Entry 7SO4 (X-ray diffraction, 2.95 A resolution); this record covers chains A and B.

== Chain A ==
Molecule: Reverse transcriptase/ribonuclease H
Source organism: Human immunodeficiency virus type 1 group M subtype B
Notes: EC 2.7.7.49, 2.7.7.7, 3.1.26.13, 3.1.13.2
UniProt: P03366 (POL_HV1B1); residues 1-555 here correspond to UniProt positions 600-1154 (UniProt number = residue number + 599)
Chain sequence (557 residues; row label = number of the first residue in the row; numbers below 1 keep their minus sign (Met-1 is residue -1)):
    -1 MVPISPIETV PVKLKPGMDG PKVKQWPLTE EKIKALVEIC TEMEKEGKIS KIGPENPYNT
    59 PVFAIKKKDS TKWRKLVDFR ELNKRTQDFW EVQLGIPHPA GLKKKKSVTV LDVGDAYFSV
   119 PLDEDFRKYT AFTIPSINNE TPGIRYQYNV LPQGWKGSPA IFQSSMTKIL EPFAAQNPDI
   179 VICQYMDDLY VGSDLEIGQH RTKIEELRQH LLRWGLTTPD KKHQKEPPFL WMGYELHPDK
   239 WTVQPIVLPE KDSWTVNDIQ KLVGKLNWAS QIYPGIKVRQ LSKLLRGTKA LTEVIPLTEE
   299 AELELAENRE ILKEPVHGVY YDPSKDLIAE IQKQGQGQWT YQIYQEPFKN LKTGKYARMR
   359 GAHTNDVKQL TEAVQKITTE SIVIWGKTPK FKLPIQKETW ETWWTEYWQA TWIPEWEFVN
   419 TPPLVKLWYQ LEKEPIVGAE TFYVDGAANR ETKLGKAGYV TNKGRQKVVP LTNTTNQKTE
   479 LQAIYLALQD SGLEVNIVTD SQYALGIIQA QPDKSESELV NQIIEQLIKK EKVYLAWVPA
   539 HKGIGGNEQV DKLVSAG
Not modelled in the structure: 64-70, 90-92, 218-222, 553-555
Differences from the reference sequence: expression tag (-1 to 0); engineered mutation Ala172 (Lys771 in P03366), Ala173 (Lys772 in P03366), Cys181 (Tyr780 in P03366), Ser280 (Cys879 in P03366)
Curated features (UniProtKB/Swiss-Prot):
  - region: Phe227 to His235 (RT 'primer grip')
  - motif: Trp398 to Trp414 (Tryptophan repeat motif)
  - binding site (Mg(2+)): Asp110, Asp185, Asp186, Asp443, Glu478, Asp498, Asp549
  - site: Trp401 (Essential for RT p66/p51 heterodimerization), Trp414 (Essential for RT p66/p51 heterodimerization), Phe440, Tyr441 (Cleavage)
Residues lining bound ligands: M9A (5-{2-[2-(2,4-dioxo-3,4-dihydropyrimidin-1(2H)-yl)ethoxy]phenoxy}-7-fluoronaphthalene-2-carbonitrile): Pro95, Leu100, Lys101, Lys102, Lys103, Val106, Val108, Val179, Ile180, Cys181, Tyr188, Val189, Gly190, Phe227, Trp229, Leu234, His235, Pro236, Tyr318
What the authors report for this chain:
  - binding site for M9A: Tyr188, Trp229
  - catalytic residues: Asp110 (citing earlier work)

== Chain B ==
Molecule: p51 RT
Source organism: Human immunodeficiency virus type 1 group M subtype B (isolate BH10)
UniProt: P03366 (POL_HV1B1); residues 1-428 here correspond to UniProt positions 600-1027 (UniProt number = residue number + 599)
Chain sequence (428 residues; each row starts with the number of its first residue):
     1 PISPIETVPV KLKPGMDGPK VKQWPLTEEK IKALVEICTE MEKEGKISKI GPENPYNTPV
    61 FAIKKKDSTK WRKLVDFREL NKRTQDFWEV QLGIPHPAGL KKKKSVTVLD VGDAYFSVPL
   121 DEDFRKYTAF TIPSINNETP GIRYQYNVLP QGWKGSPAIF QSSMTKILEP FKKQNPDIVI
   181 YQYMDDLYVG SDLEIGQHRT KIEELRQHLL RWGLTTPDKK HQKEPPFLWM GYELHPDKWT
   241 VQPIVLPEKD SWTVNDIQKL VGKLNWASQI YPGIKVRQLS KLLRGTKALT EVIPLTEEAE
   301 LELAENREIL KEPVHGVYYD PSKDLIAEIQ KQGQGQWTYQ IYQEPFKNLK TGKYARMRGA
   361 HTNDVKQLTE AVQKITTESI VIWGKTPKFK LPIQKETWET WWTEYWQATW IPEWEFVNTP
   421 PLVKLWYQ
Not modelled in the structure: 1-4, 89-92, 213-231
Differences from the reference sequence: conflict Ser280 (Cys879 in P03366)
Curated features (UniProtKB/Swiss-Prot):
  - region: Phe227 to His235 (RT 'primer grip')
  - motif: Trp398 to Trp414 (Tryptophan repeat motif)
  - binding site (Mg(2+)): Asp110, Asp185, Asp186
  - site (Essential for RT p66/p51 heterodimerization): Trp401, Trp414

== Interface between chain A and chain B ==
Pairs across the interface (107; chain A residue first):
  Val8(A) with Glu53(B)
  Pro9(A) with Glu53(B)
  Gln85(A) with Glu53(B), hydrogen bond (side chain-backbone)
  Asp86(A) with Lys20(B), salt bridge; Pro55(B)
  Phe87(A) with Pro52(B)
  Trp88(A) with Pro52(B), hydrogen bond (backbone-backbone); Asn54(B); Pro55(B); Asn57(B); Thr131(B); Arg143(B)
  Gly93(A) with Asn137(B)
  Pro95(A) with Asn136(B); Asn137(B)
  His96(A) with Asn136(B), hydrogen bond (backbone-side chain)
  Gly99(A) with Asn136(B)
  Leu100(A) with Asn136(B); Glu138(B)
  Lys101(A) with Glu138(B), salt bridge
  Ala158(A) with Pro52(B)
  Ile159(A) with Pro52(B), hydrophobic
  Gln161(A) with Pro140(B)
  Ser162(A) with Pro52(B)
  Ile180(A) with Thr139(B)
  Cys181(A) with Glu138(B)
  Gln182(A) with Glu138(B), hydrogen bond (backbone-backbone); Pro140(B)
  Gln373(A) with Thr397(B); Thr400(B); Trp401(B), hydrogen bond
  Thr376(A) with Trp401(B)
  Ile380(A) with Pro25(B), hydrophobic; Leu26(B); Thr27(B)
  Val381(A) with Pro25(B), hydrophobic; Ile135(B); Asn136(B), hydrogen bond (backbone-backbone)
  Ile382(A) with Ile135(B); Asn136(B)
  Trp383(A) with Ile135(B)
  Gly384(A) with Thr27(B); Glu28(B), hydrogen bond (backbone-backbone); Ile135(B)
  Thr386(A) with Trp401(B)
  Trp402(A) with Lys331(B), hydrogen bond (backbone-side chain); His361(B); Asp364(B)
  Tyr405(A) with Lys331(B), hydrogen bond (backbone-side chain)
  Trp406(A) with Lys331(B); Val417(B); Asn418(B); Thr419(B); Pro420(B); Pro421(B)
  Gln407(A) with Lys331(B), hydrogen bond (backbone-side chain); Pro392(B); Ile393(B); Gln394(B), hydrogen bond; Val417(B), hydrogen bond (side chain-backbone); Asn418(B)
  Ala408(A) with Trp337(B), hydrophobic; Asp364(B); Pro392(B), hydrogen bond (backbone-backbone); Ile393(B)
  Thr409(A) with Asp364(B)
  Trp410(A) with Thr362(B); Asn363(B); Val365(B), hydrophobic; Trp401(B); Tyr405(B)
  Pro412(A) with Trp401(B), hydrophobic
  Pro433(A) with Asn255(B); Leu289(B), hydrophobic
  Val435(A) with Thr290(B)
  Thr439(A) with Lys287(B); Ala288(B); Leu289(B), hydrogen bond (side chain-backbone)
  Tyr441(A) with Val254(B); Gln258(B); Lys287(B), hydrogen bond (side chain-backbone)
  Val458(A) with Thr286(B)
  Thr459(A) with Thr286(B), hydrogen bond (backbone-side chain)
  Asn460(A) with Thr286(B); Lys287(B); Ala288(B)
  Asn494(A) with Leu289(B)
  Val496(A) with Gln258(B); Leu289(B), hydrophobic
  Leu503(A) with Leu422(B), hydrophobic
  Gly504(A) with Pro420(B)
  Tyr532(A) with Asn255(B), hydrogen bond; Leu289(B), hydrophobic
  Trp535(A) with Leu422(B), hydrophobic; Trp426(B), hydrophobic
  Val536(A) with Gln258(B)
  Pro537(A) with Gly262(B); Asn265(B)
  Lys540(A) with Asn265(B); Ser280(B), hydrogen bond (backbone-side chain)
  Gly541(A) with Ser280(B)
  Ile542(A) with Leu283(B), hydrophobic
  Gly543(A) with Leu283(B), hydrogen bond (backbone-backbone); Arg284(B); Gly285(B)
  Gly544(A) with Gly285(B), hydrogen bond (backbone-backbone); Thr286(B)
Interface residues without a listed pair, chain A (65 interface residues in all): Ile94, Thr165, Met357, Thr369, Thr377, Glu432, Ile434, Gln507, Ala508, Ala534
Interface residues without a listed pair, chain B (58 interface residues in all): Lys259, Val261, Val276, Leu368, Glu396

== Overview ==
The interface between chain A and chain B involves 65 residues on one side and 58 on the other; the contacts
include 20 hydrogen bonds and 2 salt bridges. Among the polar pairs are Asp86(A)-Lys20(B), Lys101(A)-Glu138(B)
and Gln85(A)-Glu53(B). From the paper: the catalytic residue Asp110(A); a binding site for M9A at Tyr188(A)
and Trp229(A).
Chain A is Reverse transcriptase/ribonuclease H (Human immunodeficiency virus type 1 group M subtype B) and
chain B is p51 RT (Human immunodeficiency virus type 1 group M subtype B (isolate BH10)); the structure,
Crystal Structure of HIV-1 Y181C mutant Reverse Transcriptase in Complex with
5-(2-(2-(2,4-dioxo-3,4-dihydropyrimidin-1(2H)-yl)ethoxy)phenoxy)-7-fluoro-2-naphthonitrile (JLJ635), a
Non-nucleoside Inhibitor, was determined by X-ray diffraction (same publication as 7SNP, 7SNZ, 7SO1, 7SO2,
7SO3 and 7SO6).
